PDB entry 4UN9 | X-ray diffraction, 2.73 A resolution | chains G and H of the 3 polymer chains in the assembly

== Chain G ==
Protein: Homing endonuclease I-dmoi
Source organism: Desulfurococcus mobilis
Notes: EC 3.1.-.-
Reference sequence: P21505 (DMO1_DESMO); numbering as in UniProt (aligned over 2-188)
Amino-acid sequence (199 residues; each row starts with the number of its first residue):
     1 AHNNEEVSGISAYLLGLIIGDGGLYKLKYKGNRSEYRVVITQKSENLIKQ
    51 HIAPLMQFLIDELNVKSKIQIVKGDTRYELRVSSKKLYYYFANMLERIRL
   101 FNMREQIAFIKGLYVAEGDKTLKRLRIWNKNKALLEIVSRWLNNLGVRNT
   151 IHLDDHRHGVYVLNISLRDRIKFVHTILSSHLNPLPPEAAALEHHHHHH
Not modelled in the structure: 1-4, 182-199
Differences from the reference sequence: expression tag (1, 189-199); conflict Glu6 (Asn in P21505)
Bound ions: Mn2+ site 1: Gly20, Glu117 (shared with DG15(H) of chain H; 1 residue of chain I); Mn2+ site 2: Asp21, Ala116 (shared with DA14(H) of chain H; 1 residue of chain I); Mn2+ site 3: Asp21, Glu117 (shared with DA14(H), DG15(H) of chain H; 2 residues of chain I); Mn2+ site 4 near His156 (its only coordinating residue here)
UniProt features mapped onto this chain:
  - active site: Asp21, Glu117

== Chain H ==
Molecule: 25-nt DNA strand
Sequence (25 nucleotides; row label = number of the first residue in the row):
     1 GCCTTGCCGGGTAAGTTCCGGCGCG
Bound ions: Mn2+ site 1: DA14 (shared with Asp21(G), Ala116(G) of chain G; 1 residue of chain I); Mn2+ site 2: DA14, DG15 (shared with Asp21(G), Glu117(G) of chain G; 2 residues of chain I); Mn2+ site 3: DG15 (shared with Gly20(G), Glu117(G) of chain G; 1 residue of chain I)

== Chain G / chain H interface ==
Residue-residue contacts (46):
  Gly20(G) - DG15(H)  phosphate contact
  Asp21(G) - DA14(H)  phosphate contact
  Asp21(G) - DG15(H)  phosphate contact
  Gly22(G) - DG15(H)  sugar contact
  Gly22(G) - DT16(H)  phosphate contact
  Tyr25(G) - DG15(H)  sugar contact
  Tyr25(G) - DT16(H)  hydrogen bond to the phosphate
  Tyr25(G) - DT17(H)  base contact
  Leu27(G) - DT17(H)  base contact
  Tyr29(G) - DC18(H)  hydrogen bond to the base
  Tyr29(G) - DC19(H)  hydrogen bond to the base
  Tyr29(G) - DG20(H)  base contact
  Lys30(G) - DC19(H)  salt bridge to the phosphate
  Lys30(G) - DG20(H)  salt bridge to the phosphate
  Arg33(G) - DG20(H)  hydrogen bond to the base
  Arg33(G) - DG21(H)  hydrogen bond to the base
  Arg33(G) - DC22(H)  base contact
  Arg37(G) - DT17(H)  base contact
  Arg37(G) - DC18(H)  base contact
  Thr41(G) - DA14(H)  sugar contact
  Thr41(G) - DG15(H)  base contact
  Gln42(G) - DA14(H)  phosphate contact
  Lys43(G) - DA13(H)  salt bridge to the phosphate
  Lys43(G) - DA14(H)  hydrogen bond to the phosphate
  Thr76(G) - DA13(H)  base contact
  Thr76(G) - DA14(H)  hydrogen bond to the base
  Arg77(G) - DA14(H)  base contact
  Arg77(G) - DG15(H)  hydrogen bond to the base
  Arg77(G) - DT16(H)  hydrogen bond to the base
  Glu117(G) - DG15(H)  phosphate contact
  Arg124(G) - DG6(H)  hydrogen bond to the base
  Arg124(G) - DC7(H)  base contact
  Thr150(G) - DG6(H)  hydrogen bond to the phosphate
  His152(G) - DG6(H)  sugar contact
  His152(G) - DC7(H)  salt bridge to the phosphate
  Asp154(G) - DC8(H)  hydrogen bond to the base
  Arg157(G) - DG9(H)  hydrogen bond to the base
  Arg157(G) - DG10(H)  hydrogen bond to the base
  Arg157(G) - DG11(H)  hydrogen bond to the base
  Asn164(G) - DT5(H)  sugar contact
  Asn164(G) - DG6(H)  phosphate contact
  Ser166(G) - DT5(H)  hydrogen bond to the phosphate
  Leu167(G) - DT4(H)  phosphate contact
  Leu167(G) - DT5(H)  hydrogen bond to the phosphate
  Arg168(G) - DT4(H)  hydrogen bond to the phosphate
  Arg168(G) - DT5(H)  salt bridge to the phosphate
Also at the interface, not in a pair above, chain G (34 interface residues in all): Gly23, Val39, Ser44, Glu79, Arg81, Arg126, Leu153, His158, Ile165, Arg170

== Overview ==
The interface between chain G and chain H involves 34 residues on one side and 18 on the other, with 18
hydrogen bonds and 5 salt bridges. Polar contacts include Tyr29(G)-DC18(H), Tyr29(G)-DC19(H) and
Arg33(G)-DG20(H). UniProt lists active-site residues Asp21(G) and Glu117(G) on chain G.
Chain G is Homing endonuclease I-dmoi (Desulfurococcus mobilis) and chain H is a 25-nt DNA strand; the
structure, The crystal structure of I-dmoi in complex with its target DNA at 8H incubation in 5MM ..., was
determined by X-ray diffraction (same publication as 4D6N, 4D6O, 4UN7, 4UN8, 4UNA, 4UNB, 4UNC and 4UT0).
